Entry 4Y8N (X-ray diffraction, 2.60 A resolution); this record covers chains H and Z of the 30 polymer chains in the assembly.

== Chain H ==
Protein: Proteasome subunit beta type-2
Organism: Saccharomyces cerevisiae (strain ATCC 204508 / S288c)
Notes: EC 3.4.25.1
Reference sequence: P25043 (PSB2_YEAST); residues 1-232 here correspond to UniProt positions 30-261 (UniProt number = residue number + 29)
Amino-acid sequence (232 residues; each row starts with the number of its first residue):
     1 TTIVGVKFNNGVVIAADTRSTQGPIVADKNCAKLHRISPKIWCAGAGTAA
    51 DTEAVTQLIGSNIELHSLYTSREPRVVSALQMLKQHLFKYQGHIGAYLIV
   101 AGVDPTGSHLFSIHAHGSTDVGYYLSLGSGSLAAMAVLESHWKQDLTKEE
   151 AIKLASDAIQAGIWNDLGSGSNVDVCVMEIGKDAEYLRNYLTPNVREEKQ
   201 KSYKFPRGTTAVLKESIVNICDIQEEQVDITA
Unresolved in the structure: 227-232
UniProt features mapped onto this chain:
  - active site: T1 (Nucleophile)

== Chain Z ==
Protein: Proteasome subunit beta type-6
Organism: Saccharomyces cerevisiae (strain ATCC 204508 / S288c)
Notes: EC 3.4.25.1
Reference sequence: P23724 (PSB6_YEAST); residues 1-222 here correspond to UniProt positions 20-241 (UniProt number = residue number + 19)
Amino-acid sequence (222 residues; each row starts with the number of its first residue):
     1 QFNPYGDNGGTILGIAGEDFAVLAGDTRNITDYSINSRYEPKVFDCGDNI
    51 VMSANGFAADGDALVKRFKNSVKWYHFDHNDKKLSINSAARNIQHLLYGK
   101 RFFPYYVHTIIAGLDEDGKGAVYSFDPVGSYEREQCRAGGAAASLIMPFL
   151 DNQVNFKNQYEPGTNGKVKKPLKYLSVEEVIKLVRDSFTSATERHIQVGD
   201 GLEILIVTKDGVRKEFYELKRD
Bound ions: Mg2+: T192, H195, V198

== Chain H / chain Z interface ==
Pairs across the interface (60):
  R19(H) - I196(Z)
  R19(H) - D222(Z)  salt bridge
  T21(H) - I196(Z)
  P24(H) - R194(Z)
  P24(H) - H195(Z)
  P24(H) - I196(Z)  hydrogen bond (backbone-backbone)
  I25(H) - R194(Z)
  I25(H) - H195(Z)
  V26(H) - E193(Z)
  V26(H) - R194(Z)  hydrogen bond (backbone-backbone)
  V26(H) - I196(Z)  hydrophobic
  A27(H) - R194(Z)  hydrogen bond (backbone-side chain)
  K29(H) - E193(Z)  salt bridge
  K29(H) - R194(Z)
  I163(H) - D222(Z)
  W164(H) - I35(Z)
  W164(H) - R38(Z)  hydrogen bond (backbone-side chain)
  W164(H) - R221(Z)
  W164(H) - D222(Z)
  N165(H) - Y33(Z)
  N165(H) - R38(Z)
  D166(H) - Y33(Z)
  L167(H) - R28(Z)
  L167(H) - I30(Z)  hydrophobic
  L167(H) - D32(Z)
  L167(H) - Y33(Z)  hydrogen bond (backbone-backbone)
  L167(H) - I35(Z)  hydrophobic
  L167(H) - I196(Z)
  G168(H) - Y33(Z)
  S169(H) - D222(Z)
  G170(H) - D222(Z)
  S171(H) - D222(Z)  hydrogen bond (backbone-side chain)
  N194(H) - K220(Z)  hydrogen bond (backbone-side chain)
  N194(H) - D222(Z)
  R196(H) - T189(Z)
  R196(H) - S190(Z)
  R196(H) - E193(Z)
  E197(H) - R185(Z)  salt bridge
  K199(H) - D186(Z)
  Q200(H) - K182(Z)
  Q200(H) - R185(Z)  hydrogen bond
  Q200(H) - D186(Z)  hydrogen bond (backbone-side chain)
  K201(H) - E179(Z)
  K201(H) - D186(Z)
  Y203(H) - F149(Z)
  Y203(H) - Q153(Z)
  Y203(H) - L183(Z)
  Y203(H) - D186(Z)  hydrogen bond
  F205(H) - N152(Z)
  F205(H) - Q153(Z)
  F205(H) - Q159(Z)
  P206(H) - P162(Z)  hydrophobic
  R207(H) - P162(Z)
  G208(H) - P162(Z)
  T209(H) - N158(Z)
  T209(H) - Q159(Z)
  T209(H) - Y160(Z)  hydrogen bond (backbone-backbone)
  T210(H) - N165(Z)
  A211(H) - G166(Z)
  V212(H) - N165(Z)
Also at the interface, not in a pair above, chain H (34 interface residues in all): G23, D28, V195
Also at the interface, not in a pair above, chain Z (33 interface residues in all): S34, L145, E161, E218

== In short ==
Chain H and chain Z form an interface of 34 and 33 residues respectively, with 11 hydrogen bonds and 3 salt
bridges. Polar pairs include R19(H)-D222(Z), K29(H)-E193(Z) and E197(H)-R185(Z). T192(Z), H195(Z) and V198(Z)
coordinate Mg2+. From UniProt: active-site residue T1(H) on chain H.
Chain H is Proteasome subunit beta type-2 and chain Z is Proteasome subunit beta type-6, both from
Saccharomyces cerevisiae (strain ATCC 204508 / S288c); the structure, Yeast 20S proteasome beta7-delta7_Cter
mutant in complex with Ac-PAE-ep, was determined by X-ray diffraction together with 4Y69, 4Y6A, 4Y6V, 4Y6Z,
4Y70, 4Y74 and 34 further entries from the same study.
